PDB entry 8GD2 | X-ray diffraction, 1.13 A resolution | chain B

Chain B:
Molecule: Retinol-binding protein 1
From: Homo sapiens
Reference sequence: P09455 (RET1_HUMAN); residues 0-134 here correspond to UniProt positions 1-135 (UniProt number = residue number + 1)
Sequence (141 residues; numbered 0 to 140; the number before each row is that of its first residue; numbering starts at 0):
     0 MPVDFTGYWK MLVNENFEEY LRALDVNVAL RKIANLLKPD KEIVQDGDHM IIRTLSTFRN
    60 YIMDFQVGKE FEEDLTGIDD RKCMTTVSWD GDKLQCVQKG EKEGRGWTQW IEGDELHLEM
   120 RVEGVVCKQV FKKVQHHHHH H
Not modelled in the structure: 0, 140
Differences from the reference sequence: expression tag (135-140)
Residues lining bound ligands: Z5H (N-methyl-1-{3-[1-(4-methylphenyl)cyclopentyl]-1,2,4-oxadiazol-5-yl}-N-[(thiophen-2-yl)methyl]methanamine): Phe16, Tyr19, Leu20, Val25, Leu29, Ala33, Leu36, Pro38, Lys40, Ile51, Thr53, Ser55, Phe57, Arg58, Asn59, Tyr60, Met62, Gly76, Ile77, Trp106, Leu117, Met119
Curated features (UniProtKB/Swiss-Prot):
  - region: Arg21 to Lys31 (Important for interaction with STRA6)
  - binding site (all-trans-retinol): Lys40, Met62, Gln108
Reported in the primary citation:
  - binding site for Z5H: Tyr19, Trp106, Gln128

In short:
Ligands of chain B: compound Z5H. Curated annotation (UniProt) lists 3 all-trans-retinol-binding residues.
From the paper: a binding site for Z5H at Tyr19, Trp106 and Gln128.
Chain B is Retinol-binding protein 1 (Homo sapiens); the structure, Crystal structure of human cellular
retinol binding protein 1 in complex with
N-methyl-1-{3-[1-(4-methylphenyl)cyclopentyl]-1,2,4-oxadiazol-5-yl}-N-(2-thienylmethyl)methanamine, was
determined by X-ray diffraction, deposited together with 8GEU, 8GDM, 8GEM, 8GEV and 8GEY.
